Entry 8ZP7 (electron microscopy, 3.00 A resolution); this record covers chains A and H of the 12 polymer chains in the assembly.

# Chain A
Molecule: 61-nt RNA strand
Sequence (61 nucleotides; each row starts with the number of its first residue; numbers below 1 keep their minus sign (G-7 is residue -7)):
    -7 GUGAACCGGA UUGCCGUCAG GAAAUUAGGU GCGCUUAGCA GUAUUCCCCA CGCAUGUGGG
    53 G
Disordered / not traced: 46, 53

# Chain H
Name: CRISPR system Cascade subunit CasC
Organism: Candidatus Cloacimonetes bacterium ADurb.Bin088
UniProtKB: A0A1V6F8B5 (A0A1V6F8B5_9BACT); numbering as in UniProt (aligned over 1-378)
Amino-acid sequence (378 residues; numbered 1 to 378; the number before each row is that of its first residue):
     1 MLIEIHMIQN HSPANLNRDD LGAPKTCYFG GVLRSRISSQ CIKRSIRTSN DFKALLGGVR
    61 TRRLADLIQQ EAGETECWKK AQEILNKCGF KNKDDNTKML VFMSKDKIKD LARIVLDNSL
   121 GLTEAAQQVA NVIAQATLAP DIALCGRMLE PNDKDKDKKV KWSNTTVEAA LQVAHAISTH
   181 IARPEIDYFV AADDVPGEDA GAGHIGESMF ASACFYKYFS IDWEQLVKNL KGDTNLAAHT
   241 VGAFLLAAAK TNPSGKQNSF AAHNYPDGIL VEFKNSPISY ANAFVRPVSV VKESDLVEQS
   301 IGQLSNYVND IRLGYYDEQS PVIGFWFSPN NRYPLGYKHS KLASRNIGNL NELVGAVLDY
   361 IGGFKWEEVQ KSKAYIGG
Disordered / not traced: 376-378

# How chain A and chain H interact
Pairs across the interface (33; chain A residue first):
  U9(A) - Met148(H)  base contact
  C10(A) - Met148(H)  base contact
  A11(A) - Gln40(H)  sugar contact
  A11(A) - Lys43(H)  salt bridge to the phosphate
  A11(A) - Arg60(H)  sugar contact
  G12(A) - Gln40(H)  phosphate contact
  G12(A) - Arg44(H)  phosphate contact
  G12(A) - Arg60(H)  salt bridge to the phosphate
  G12(A) - Ser254(H)  base contact
  G13(A) - Asn17(H)  hydrogen bond to the phosphate
  G13(A) - Arg18(H)  hydrogen bond to the sugar
  G13(A) - Asp19(H)  base contact
  G13(A) - Asp20(H)  base contact
  G13(A) - Lys25(H)  salt bridge to the phosphate
  G13(A) - Ser38(H)  hydrogen bond to the phosphate
  G13(A) - Gln40(H)  hydrogen bond to the phosphate
  A14(A) - Leu16(H)  phosphate contact
  A14(A) - Asn17(H)  phosphate contact
  A14(A) - Arg18(H)  salt bridge to the phosphate
  A15(A) - Arg18(H)  salt bridge to the phosphate
  A15(A) - Ser254(H)  phosphate contact
  A15(A) - Gly255(H)  phosphate contact
  A15(A) - Lys256(H)  hydrogen bond to the phosphate
  A15(A) - Asn258(H)  phosphate contact
  A16(A) - Asn258(H)  hydrogen bond to the phosphate
  U17(A) - Phe189(H)  stacking on the base
  U17(A) - Val190(H)  hydrogen bond to the sugar
  U18(A) - Val190(H)  sugar contact
  U18(A) - Ala192(H)  base contact
  A19(A) - Tyr188(H)  hydrogen bond to the base
  A19(A) - Phe189(H)  phosphate contact
  A19(A) - Val190(H)  hydrogen bond to the phosphate
  G20(A) - Ala200(H)  hydrogen bond to the base
Also at the interface, not in a pair above, chain H (28 interface residues in all): Cys41, Cys145, Asp187, Ala191, Gly201, Ile205, Gln257

# Summary
12 residues of chain A face 28 of chain H across their interface; the contacts include 10 hydrogen bonds, 5
salt bridges and 1 aromatic stacking contact. Polar pairs include A19(A)-Tyr188(H), G20(A)-Ala200(H) and
G13(A)-Arg18(H).
Chain A is a 61-nt RNA strand and chain H is CRISPR system Cascade subunit CasC (Candidatus Cloacimonetes
bacterium ADurb.Bin088); the structure, Cryo-EM structure of Cas5-HNH Cascade bound with sDNA, Conf1, was
determined by electron microscopy (same publication as 8ZM3, 8ZOL, 8ZP9 and 9JXS).
